Entry 6SJG (electron microscopy, 3.80 A resolution); this record covers chains D and X of the 4 polymer chains in the assembly.

# Chain D
Molecule: RecBCD enzyme subunit RecD
Organism: Escherichia coli
Notes: EC 3.1.11.5
Reference sequence: P04993 (RECD_ECOLI); residues 1-608 here = UniProt positions 1-608
Sequence (608 residues; numbered 1 to 608; the number before each row is that of its first residue):
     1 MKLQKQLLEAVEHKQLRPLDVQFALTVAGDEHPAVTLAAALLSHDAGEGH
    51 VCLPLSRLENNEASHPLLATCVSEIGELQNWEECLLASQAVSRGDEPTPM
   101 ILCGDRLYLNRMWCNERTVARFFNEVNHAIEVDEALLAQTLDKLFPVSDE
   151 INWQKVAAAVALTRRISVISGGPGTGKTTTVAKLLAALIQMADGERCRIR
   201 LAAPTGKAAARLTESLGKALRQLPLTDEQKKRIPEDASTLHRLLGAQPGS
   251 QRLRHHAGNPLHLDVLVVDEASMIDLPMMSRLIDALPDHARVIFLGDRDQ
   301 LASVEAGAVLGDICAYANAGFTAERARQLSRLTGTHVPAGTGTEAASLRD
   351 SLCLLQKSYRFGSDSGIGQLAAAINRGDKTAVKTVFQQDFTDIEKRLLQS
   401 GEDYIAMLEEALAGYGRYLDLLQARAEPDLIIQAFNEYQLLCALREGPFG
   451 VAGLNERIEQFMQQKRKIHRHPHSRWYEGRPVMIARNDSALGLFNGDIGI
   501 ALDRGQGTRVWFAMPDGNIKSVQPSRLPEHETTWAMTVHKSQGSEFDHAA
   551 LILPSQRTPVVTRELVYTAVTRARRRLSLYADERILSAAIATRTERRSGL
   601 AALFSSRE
Disordered / not traced: 1-9, 607-608

# Chain X
Molecule: Forked DNA substrate
Sequence (85 nucleotides; numbered 1 to 90; 5 numbers in that range are skipped by the numbering (no residue carries them; nothing is unmodelled there); the number before each row is that of its first residue):
     1 TTTTTTTTTTTTTTTGAGCGACTGCACTACAAC
    39 AGAACCATGGTTCTGTTGTAGTGCAGTCGCTCTTTTTTTTTTTTTTTTTT
    89 TT
Disordered / not traced: 1-3, 39-52, 77-90

# Interface between chain D and chain X
Residue-residue contacts (33):
  Glu12(D) with DT4(X), base contact
  Glu48(D) with DT4(X), base contact
  Pro204(D) with DT8(X), phosphate contact
  Thr205(D) with DT7(X), phosphate contact; DT8(X), phosphate contact
  Gly206(D) with DT8(X), phosphate contact
  Thr239(D) with DT8(X), sugar contact; DT9(X), hydrogen bond to the phosphate
  His241(D) with DT8(X), hydrogen bond to the base
  Arg242(D) with DT9(X), sugar contact
  Ala246(D) with DT9(X), sugar contact
  Gln247(D) with DT9(X), base contact; DT11(X), base contact
  Pro248(D) with DT9(X), sugar contact; DT10(X), base contact
  Arg254(D) with DT11(X), base contact
  Val304(D) with DT6(X), base contact; DT7(X), base contact
  Glu305(D) with DT7(X), hydrogen bond to the base
  Ala443(D) with DT5(X), sugar contact
  Arg445(D) with DT5(X), phosphate contact; DT6(X), salt bridge to the phosphate
  Arg486(D) with DT8(X), base contact
  Asn487(D) with DT8(X), phosphate contact; DT9(X), phosphate contact
  Asn495(D) with DT7(X), hydrogen bond to the phosphate; DT8(X), phosphate contact
  Thr537(D) with DT5(X), phosphate contact; DT6(X), hydrogen bond to the phosphate
  His539(D) with DT5(X), hydrogen bond to the base; DT6(X), sugar contact
  Lys540(D) with DT7(X), salt bridge to the phosphate
  Val560(D) with DT4(X), sugar contact
Interface residues without a listed pair, chain D (26 interface residues in all): Leu444, Thr558, Pro559

# Overview
26 residues of chain D and 8 residues of chain X are in contact, with 6 hydrogen bonds and 2 salt bridges.
Polar pairs include His241(D)-DT8(X), Glu305(D)-DT7(X) and His539(D)-DT5(X).
Here chain D is RecBCD enzyme subunit RecD (Escherichia coli) and chain X is Forked DNA substrate. Entry 6SJG
(Cryo-EM structure of the RecBCD no Chi negative control complex) was determined by electron microscopy,
deposited together with 6SJB, 6SJE, 6SJF, 6T2U and 6T2V.
